8JE7 - chains A and B; structure by X-ray diffraction, 2.14 A resolution.

== Chain A (and B) ==
Molecule: Prolyl-tRNA synthetase
Source organism: Anopheles culicifacies
Notes: chain B of this document is another copy of the same molecule, construct and numbering; everything in this record applies to it too
UniProt: A0A182M1F8 (A0A182M1F8_9DIPT); residue numbers follow UniProt; this construct covers 1219-1722
Amino-acid sequence (505 residues; numbered 1218 to 1722; the number before each row is that of its first residue):
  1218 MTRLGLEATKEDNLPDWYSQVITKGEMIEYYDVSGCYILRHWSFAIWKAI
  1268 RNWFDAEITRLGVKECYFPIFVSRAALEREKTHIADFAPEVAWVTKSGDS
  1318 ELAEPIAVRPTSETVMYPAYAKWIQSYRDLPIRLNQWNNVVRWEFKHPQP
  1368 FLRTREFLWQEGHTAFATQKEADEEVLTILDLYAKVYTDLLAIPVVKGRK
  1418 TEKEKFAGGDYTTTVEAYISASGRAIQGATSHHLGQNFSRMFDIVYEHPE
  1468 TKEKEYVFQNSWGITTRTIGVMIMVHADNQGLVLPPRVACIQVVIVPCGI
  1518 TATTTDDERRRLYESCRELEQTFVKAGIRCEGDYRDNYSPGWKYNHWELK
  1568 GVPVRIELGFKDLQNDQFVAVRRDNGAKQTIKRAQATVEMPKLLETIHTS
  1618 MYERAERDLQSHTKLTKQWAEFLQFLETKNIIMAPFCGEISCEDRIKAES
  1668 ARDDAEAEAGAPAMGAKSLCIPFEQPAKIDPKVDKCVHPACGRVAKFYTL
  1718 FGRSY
Unresolved in the structure: 1218-1221, 1299-1304, 1670-1679 (chain B: 1218-1221, 1670-1679)
Sequence notes: initiating methionine (1218)
Ion coordination: Zn2+: Cys-1654, Cys-1659, Cys-1703, Cys-1708
Residues lining bound ligands:
  - Halofuginone (HFG; 7-bromo-6-chloro-3-{3-[(2R,3S)-3-hydroxypiperidin-2-yl]-2-oxopropyl}quinazolin-4(3H)-one): Glu-1297, Pro-1306, Glu-1307, Val-1308, Pro-1327, Thr-1328, Glu-1330, Arg-1359, Trp-1376, Glu-1378, His-1380, Phe-1423, Thr-1447, His-1449, Ser-1478, Trp-1479, Gly-1480
  - JE6 (N-[4-[(3S)-3-cyano-3-cyclopropyl-2-oxidanylidene-pyrrolidin-1-yl]-6-methyl-pyridin-2-yl]-2-phenyl-ethanamide): Arg-1359, Glu-1361, Lys-1363, His-1364, Pro-1365, Phe-1368, Leu-1369, Arg-1370, Thr-1371, Arg-1372, Phe-1374, Trp-1376, Gln-1444, Gly-1445, Ala-1446, Thr-1447, Gly-1480, Ile-1481, Thr-1482, Thr-1483, Arg-1484

== How chain A and chain B interact ==
Contacting residue pairs (95):
  Glu-1246(A) / Lys-1339(B)
  Glu-1246(A) / Trp-1340(B)  hydrogen bond
  Tyr-1248(A) / Pro-1286(B)  hydrophobic
  Tyr-1248(A) / Phe-1288(B)  hydrogen bond (side chain-backbone)
  Tyr-1248(A) / Val-1289(B)
  Tyr-1248(A) / Val-1332(B)
  Asp-1249(A) / Ser-1290(B)  hydrogen bond
  Val-1250(A) / Ser-1290(B)
  Tyr-1254(A) / Pro-1286(B)
  Ile-1255(A) / Tyr-1284(B)
  Ile-1255(A) / Phe-1285(B)  hydrophobic
  Ile-1255(A) / Pro-1286(B)
  Leu-1256(A) / Cys-1283(B)
  Leu-1256(A) / Tyr-1284(B)  hydrogen bond (backbone-backbone)
  Arg-1257(A) / Trp-1340(B)
  His-1258(A) / Lys-1281(B)
  His-1258(A) / Glu-1282(B)
  Phe-1261(A) / Glu-1282(B)
  Phe-1261(A) / Tyr-1284(B)  hydrophobic
  Lys-1265(A) / Glu-1282(B)
  Lys-1281(A) / His-1258(B)
  Glu-1282(A) / His-1258(B)
  Glu-1282(A) / Phe-1261(B)
  Glu-1282(A) / Lys-1265(B)
  Cys-1283(A) / Leu-1256(B)
  Tyr-1284(A) / Ile-1255(B)
  Tyr-1284(A) / Leu-1256(B)  hydrogen bond (backbone-backbone)
  Tyr-1284(A) / Phe-1261(B)  hydrophobic
  Tyr-1284(A) / Asn-1356(B)  hydrogen bond
  Tyr-1284(A) / Glu-1373(B)  hydrogen bond
  Tyr-1284(A) / Leu-1375(B)  hydrophobic
  Phe-1285(A) / Ile-1255(B)  hydrophobic
  Pro-1286(A) / Tyr-1248(B)  hydrophobic
  Pro-1286(A) / Cys-1253(B)  hydrophobic
  Pro-1286(A) / Ile-1255(B)
  Pro-1286(A) / Glu-1373(B)
  Ile-1287(A) / Asn-1356(B)
  Ile-1287(A) / Glu-1373(B)  hydrogen bond (backbone-side chain)
  Phe-1288(A) / Tyr-1248(B)  hydrogen bond (backbone-side chain)
  Phe-1288(A) / Val-1358(B)  hydrophobic
  Phe-1288(A) / Trp-1360(B)  hydrophobic
  Val-1289(A) / Tyr-1248(B)
  Ser-1290(A) / Asp-1249(B)  hydrogen bond
  Ser-1290(A) / Val-1250(B)
  Ala-1305(A) / Asp-1316(B)
  Pro-1306(A) / Gly-1315(B)
  Glu-1307(A) / Ser-1314(B)
  Val-1308(A) / Lys-1313(B)
  Val-1308(A) / Ser-1314(B)
  Val-1308(A) / Gly-1315(B)  hydrogen bond (backbone-backbone)
  Ala-1309(A) / Val-1311(B)  hydrophobic
  Ala-1309(A) / Lys-1313(B)
  Trp-1310(A) / Trp-1310(B)
  Trp-1310(A) / Val-1311(B)
  Trp-1310(A) / Thr-1312(B)  hydrogen bond (backbone-backbone)
  Trp-1310(A) / Lys-1313(B)  hydrogen bond (backbone-backbone)
  Trp-1310(A) / Gly-1315(B)
  Val-1311(A) / Ala-1309(B)  hydrophobic
  Val-1311(A) / Trp-1310(B)
  Val-1311(A) / Val-1311(B)  hydrophobic
  Thr-1312(A) / Trp-1310(B)  hydrogen bond (backbone-backbone)
  Thr-1312(A) / Thr-1312(B)  hydrogen bond
  Lys-1313(A) / Val-1308(B)
  Lys-1313(A) / Ala-1309(B)
  Lys-1313(A) / Trp-1310(B)  hydrogen bond (backbone-backbone)
  Ser-1314(A) / Glu-1307(B)
  Ser-1314(A) / Val-1308(B)
  Ser-1314(A) / Trp-1360(B)  hydrogen bond (side chain-backbone)
  Ser-1314(A) / Phe-1362(B)
  Gly-1315(A) / Pro-1306(B)
  Gly-1315(A) / Val-1308(B)  hydrogen bond (backbone-backbone)
  Gly-1315(A) / Trp-1310(B)
  Asp-1316(A) / Ala-1305(B)
  Leu-1319(A) / Trp-1360(B)
  Leu-1319(A) / Phe-1362(B)  hydrophobic
  Ile-1323(A) / Trp-1360(B)  hydrophobic
  Val-1332(A) / Tyr-1248(B)
  Lys-1339(A) / Glu-1246(B)  salt bridge
  Lys-1339(A) / Tyr-1247(B)
  Trp-1340(A) / Glu-1246(B)  hydrogen bond
  Trp-1340(A) / Arg-1257(B)
  Asn-1356(A) / Tyr-1284(B)  hydrogen bond
  Asn-1356(A) / Ile-1287(B)
  Asn-1356(A) / Asn-1356(B)
  Val-1358(A) / Phe-1288(B)  hydrophobic
  Trp-1360(A) / Phe-1288(B)  hydrophobic
  Trp-1360(A) / Ser-1314(B)  hydrogen bond (backbone-side chain)
  Trp-1360(A) / Leu-1319(B)
  Trp-1360(A) / Ile-1323(B)  hydrophobic
  Phe-1362(A) / Ser-1314(B)
  Glu-1373(A) / Tyr-1284(B)  hydrogen bond
  Glu-1373(A) / Pro-1286(B)
  Glu-1373(A) / Ile-1287(B)  hydrogen bond (side chain-backbone)
  Leu-1375(A) / Tyr-1284(B)  hydrophobic
  Asn-1554(A) / Arg-1345(B)  hydrogen bond
Other interface residues (no listed pair), chain A (53 interface residues in all): Cys-1253, Arg-1268, Asp-1272, Ala-1293, Ser-1317, Val-1325, Arg-1326, Glu-1548
Other interface residues (no listed pair), chain B (53 interface residues in all): Tyr-1254, Arg-1268, Asp-1272, Ala-1293, Val-1325, Arg-1326, Leu-1351

== In short ==
Chain A and chain B each contribute 53 residues to their interface, with 24 hydrogen bonds and 1 salt bridge.
Among the polar pairs are Lys-1339(A)/Glu-1246(B), Glu-1246(A)/Trp-1340(B) and Tyr-1248(A)/Phe-1288(B). Bound
to chain A: Halofuginone and compound JE6.
Both chains are Prolyl-tRNA synthetase (Anopheles culicifacies). Entry 8JE7 (Crystal Structure of Anopheles
culicifacies Prolyl-tRNA Synthetase (AcPRS) in complex with two inhibitors (Halofuginone and L95)) was
determined by X-ray diffraction together with 8JE5 and 8JE6 from the same study.
